2J7A - chains A and D of the 6 polymer chains in the assembly; structure by X-ray diffraction, 2.30 A resolution.

== Chain A (and D) ==
Name: Cytochrome C nitrite reductase nrfa
Source organism: Desulfovibrio vulgaris
Notes: chain D of this document is another copy of the same molecule, construct and numbering; everything in this record applies to it too
Reference sequence: Q72EF3 (Q72EF3_DESVH); residue numbers follow UniProt; this construct covers 25-524
Sequence (500 residues; each row starts with the number of its first residue):
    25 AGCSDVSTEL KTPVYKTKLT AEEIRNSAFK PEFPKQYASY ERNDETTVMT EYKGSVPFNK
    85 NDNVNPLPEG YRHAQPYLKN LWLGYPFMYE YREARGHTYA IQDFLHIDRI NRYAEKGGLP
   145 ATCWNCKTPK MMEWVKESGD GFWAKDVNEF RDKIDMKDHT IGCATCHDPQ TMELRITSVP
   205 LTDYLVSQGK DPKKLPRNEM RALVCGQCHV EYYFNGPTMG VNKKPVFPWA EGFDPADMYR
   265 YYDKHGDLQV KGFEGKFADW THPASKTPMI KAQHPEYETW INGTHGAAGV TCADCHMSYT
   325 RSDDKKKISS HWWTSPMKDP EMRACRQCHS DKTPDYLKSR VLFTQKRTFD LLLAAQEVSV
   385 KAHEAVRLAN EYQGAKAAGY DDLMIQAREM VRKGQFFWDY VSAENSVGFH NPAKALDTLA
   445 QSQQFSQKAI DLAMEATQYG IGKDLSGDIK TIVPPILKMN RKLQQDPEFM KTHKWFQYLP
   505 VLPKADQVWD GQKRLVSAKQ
Not modelled in the structure: 25, 521-524 (chain D: 25, 520-524)
Glycans and other covalent adducts: heme c (HEC) linked to Cys147, Cys150, Cys229, Cys232, Cys316, Cys352
Ion coordination: Ca2+ site 1: Gly78, Glu117, Ala118 (together with heme c); heme c Fe (6 sites), coordinated by His121, Lys151, His191, His233, His309, His320, Lys331, His335, His353, His434; Ca2+ site 2: Glu235, Tyr236, Lys295, Gln297
Small-molecule neighbours:
  - heme c (HEC), molecule 1: Leu34, Arg225, Asp318, Ser322, Tyr323, Thr324, Arg325, Lys331, Arg347, Gln351
  - heme c (HEC), molecule 2: Tyr39, Phe53, Phe57, Gln60, Tyr61, Tyr64, Ile185, Gly186, Cys187, Thr189, Cys190, His191, Met196, Leu198, Arg221, Arg225, Val228, Ala317, Met321, Tyr323, Ile332, Ser333, His335, Trp337
  - heme c (HEC), molecule 3: Thr74, Lys77, Gly78, Glu117, Ala118, His233, Glu300, Tyr301, Trp304, His309, Val314, Thr315, Cys319, His320, Ser339, Pro340, Met341, Val365, Gln369, Asn429, Ser430, Phe433, His434
  - heme c (HEC), molecule 4: Gly78, Ser79, Ala118, Arg119, Gly120, His121, Tyr123, Ala124, Asp127, Lys151, Ile185, Thr189, Cys190, Val228, Gln231, His233, His320, Met321, Trp337, Thr338, Lys342
  - heme c (HEC), molecule 5: Tyr115, Arg116, Ala118, Asp127, Phe128, Ile131, Arg133, Ile134, Leu143, Thr146, Asn149, Lys151, Gln231, His233, Val234, Tyr236, Phe238, Phe251, His298, Ala427, Asn429
  - heme c (HEC), molecule 6: Thr308, His309, Ala312, Val314, Asp318, Cys319, Pro340, Met346, Ala348, Cys349, His353, Leu361, Arg364, Val365, Phe433, Pro436
  - heme c (HEC), molecule 7: Thr308, His353, Lys356
  - heme c (HEC), molecule 8: Arg325, Lys329, Arg347
UniProt features mapped onto this chain:
  - region (Interaction with NrfH): Asp29 to Tyr39, Arg221, Asn222, Asp318 to Lys331, Gln351 to Asp355
  - binding site (Ca(2+)): Gly78, Glu117, Ala118, Glu235, Tyr236, Lys295, Gln297
  - binding site (heme): His121, Cys147, Cys150, Lys151, Cys187, Cys190, His191, Cys229, Cys232, His233, His309, Cys316, Cys319, His320, His335, Cys349, Cys352, His353, His434
  - site: Lys59 (Interaction with NrfH)
What the authors report for this chain:
  - heme c coordination: Lys331
  - binding site for dodecyl-beta-D-maltoside: Gly26 to Asp29

== Chain A / chain D interface ==
Pairs across the interface (37; chain A residue first):
  Arg66(A) with Pro344(D), hydrogen bond (side chain-backbone); Glu345(D), salt bridge; Pro358(D); Asp359(D), salt bridge
  Pro90(A) with Pro90(D), hydrophobic
  Thr324(A) with Glu345(D), hydrogen bond
  Arg325(A) with Arg350(D), hydrogen bond (backbone-side chain)
  Ser326(A) with Arg350(D); Thr357(D)
  Asp328(A) with Arg350(D), hydrogen bond (backbone-side chain); Ser354(D); Asp355(D)
  Lys329(A) with Arg350(D); Gln351(D), hydrogen bond
  Trp336(A) with Pro344(D), hydrophobic
  Lys342(A) with Pro344(D)
  Asp343(A) with Asp343(D)
  Pro344(A) with Arg66(D), hydrogen bond (backbone-side chain); Trp336(D), hydrophobic; Lys342(D); Pro344(D)
  Glu345(A) with Arg66(D), salt bridge; Thr324(D); Arg347(D)
  Arg347(A) with Asp343(D), salt bridge; Glu345(D); Arg347(D)
  Arg350(A) with Arg325(D), hydrogen bond (side chain-backbone); Ser326(D); Asp328(D), hydrogen bond (side chain-backbone); Lys329(D)
  Gln351(A) with Lys329(D), hydrogen bond
  Ser354(A) with Asp328(D); Lys329(D)
  Asp355(A) with Asp328(D)
  Thr357(A) with Ser326(D)
  Asp359(A) with Arg66(D), salt bridge
Other interface residues (no listed pair), chain A (21 interface residues in all): Thr71, Pro358
Other interface residues (no listed pair), chain D (21 interface residues in all): Arg96

== In short ==
The chain A/chain D interface involves 21 residues from each chain; the contacts include 9 hydrogen bonds and
5 salt bridges. Polar pairs include Arg66(A)-Glu345(D), Arg66(A)-Asp359(D) and Arg347(A)-Asp343(D). Ligands of
chain A: 4 copies of heme c. From the paper: a binding site for dodecyl-beta-D-maltoside at Gly26(A); heme c
coordination by Lys331(A).
Chain A and chain D are both Cytochrome C nitrite reductase nrfa (Desulfovibrio vulgaris); the structure,
Crystal structure of cytochrome c nitrite reductase NrfHA complex from Desulfovibrio vulgaris, was determined
by X-ray diffraction.
